PDB entry 8YW2 | electron microscopy, 3.70 A resolution | chains 3 and z of the 65 polymer chains in the assembly

[Chain 3]
Protein: capsid protein, partial
From: Semliki Forest virus 4
UniProt: A0A0E3T652 (A0A0E3T652_SFV); residues 107-267 here = UniProt positions 107-267
Sequence (161 residues; row label = number of the first residue in the row):
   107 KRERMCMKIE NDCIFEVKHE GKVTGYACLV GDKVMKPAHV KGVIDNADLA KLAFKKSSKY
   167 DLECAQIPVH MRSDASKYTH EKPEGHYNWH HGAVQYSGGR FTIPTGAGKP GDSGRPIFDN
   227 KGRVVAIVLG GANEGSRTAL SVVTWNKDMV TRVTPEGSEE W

[Chain z]
Protein: Spike glycoprotein E2
From: Semliki Forest virus 4
UniProt: A0A0E3T652 (A0A0E3T652_SFV); residues 5-422 here correspond to UniProt positions 338-755 (UniProt number = residue number + 333)
Sequence (418 residues; row label = number of the first residue in the row):
     5 HFNVYKATRP YIAYCADCGA GHSCHSPVAI EAVRSEATDG MLKIQFSAQI GIDKSDNHDY
    65 TKIRYADGHA IENAVRSSLK VATSGDCFVH GTMGHFILAK CPPGEFLQVS IQDTRNAVRA
   125 CRIQYHHDPQ PVGREKFTIR PHYGKEIPCT TYQQTTAKTV EEIDMHMPPD TPDRTLLSQQ
   185 SGNVKITVGG KKVKYNCTCG TGNVGTTNSD MTINTCLIEQ CHVSVTDHKK WQFNSPFVPR
   245 ADEPARKGKV HIPFPLDNIT CRVPMAREPT VIHGKREVTL HLHPDHPTLF SYRTLGEDPQ
   305 YHEEWVTAAV ERTIPVPVDG MEYHWGNNDP VRLWSQLTTE GKPHGWPHQI VQYYYGLYPA
   365 ATVSAVVGMS LLALISIFAS CYMLVAARSK CLTPYALTPG AAVPWTLGIL CCAPRAHA
Disulfides: Cys-19/Cys-125, Cys-91/Cys-105, Cys-201/Cys-225, Cys-203/Cys-220
Glycans and other covalent adducts: glycan linked to Asn-200; N-acetylglucosamine (NAG) linked to Asn-262

[Chain 3 / chain z interface]
Pairs across the interface (15):
  Asp-138(3) / Pro-403(z)
  Lys-139(3) / Ala-400(z)
  Lys-139(3) / Thr-402(z)
  Lys-139(3) / Pro-403(z)
  Lys-162(3) / Thr-397(z)
  Tyr-166(3) / Leu-401(z)  hydrophobic
  Leu-168(3) / Leu-401(z)  hydrophobic
  Cys-170(3) / Ala-400(z)  hydrogen bond (side chain-backbone)
  Cys-170(3) / Leu-401(z)  hydrophobic
  Tyr-184(3) / Pro-403(z)
  Trp-251(3) / Leu-401(z)
  Trp-251(3) / Thr-402(z)
  Asp-254(3) / Thr-402(z)  hydrogen bond (backbone-side chain)
  Val-256(3) / Leu-401(z)
  Val-256(3) / Thr-402(z)
Other interface residues (no listed pair), chain 3 (15 interface residues in all): Met-141, Lys-161, Ser-163, Gln-172, Met-255
Other interface residues (no listed pair), chain z (7 interface residues in all): Pro-398, His-421

[Summary]
15 residues of chain 3 and 7 residues of chain z are in contact; the contacts include 2 hydrogen bonds. Polar
contacts include Cys-170(3)/Ala-400(z) and Asp-254(3)/Thr-402(z). N-acetylglucosamine is covalently linked to
Asn-262(z).
Here chain 3 is capsid protein, partial and chain z is Spike glycoprotein E2, both from Semliki Forest virus
4. Entry 8YW2 (Semliki Forest virus viron in complex with VLDLR) was determined by electron microscopy,
deposited together with 8YVY, 8YVZ and 8YW1.
